PDB entry 6RUR | X-ray diffraction, 6.00 A resolution (low resolution: residue-level contacts below are approximate; hydrogen-bond / salt-bridge calls are withheld) | chains L and N of the 12 polymer chains in the assembly

Chain L:
Molecule: Complement factor B
From: Homo sapiens
Notes: EC 3.4.21.47
UniProtKB: P00751 (CFAB_HUMAN); residues 235-739 here correspond to UniProt positions 260-764 (UniProt number = residue number + 25)
Chain sequence (505 residues; numbered 235 to 739; the number before each row is that of its first residue):
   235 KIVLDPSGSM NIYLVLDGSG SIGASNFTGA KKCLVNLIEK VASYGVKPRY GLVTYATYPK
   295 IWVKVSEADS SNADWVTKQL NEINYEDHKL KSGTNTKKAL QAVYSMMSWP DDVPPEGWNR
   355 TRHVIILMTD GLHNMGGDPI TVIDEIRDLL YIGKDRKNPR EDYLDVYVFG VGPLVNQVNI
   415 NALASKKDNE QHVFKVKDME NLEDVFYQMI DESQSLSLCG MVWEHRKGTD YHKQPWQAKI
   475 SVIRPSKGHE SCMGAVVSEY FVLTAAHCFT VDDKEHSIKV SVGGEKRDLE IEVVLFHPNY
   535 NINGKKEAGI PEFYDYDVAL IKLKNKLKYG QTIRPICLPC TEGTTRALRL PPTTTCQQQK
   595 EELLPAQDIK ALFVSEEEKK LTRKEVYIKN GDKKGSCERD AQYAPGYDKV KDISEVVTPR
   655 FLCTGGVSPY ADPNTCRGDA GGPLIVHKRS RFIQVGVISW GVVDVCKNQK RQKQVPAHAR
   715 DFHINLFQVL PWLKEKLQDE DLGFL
Cystine bridges: C453-C571, C486-C502, C574-C590, C631-C657, C670-C700
Covalent attachments: N-acetylglucosamine (NAG) linked to N260, N353
Construct notes: conflict G254 (Asp279 in P00751), A674 (Ser699 in P00751)
Metal / ion sites: Mg2+: S253, S255, T328 (shared with 1 residue of chain B)
UniProt features mapped onto this chain:
  - active site (Charge relay system): H501, D551
  - binding site (Mg(2+)): S253, S255, T328
  - binding site (Mn(2+)): S253, S255, T328
  - glycosylation: N260 (N-linked (GlcNAc...) asparagine), K266 (N-linked (Glc) (glycation) lysine), N353 (N-linked (GlcNAc...) asparagine)

Chain N:
Molecule: Inhibitor
From: Staphylococcus aureus
UniProtKB: A0A0H2DUF0 (A0A0H2DUF0_STAAU); residues 1-85 here correspond to UniProt positions 32-116 (UniProt number = residue number + 31)
Chain sequence (85 residues; numbered 1 to 85; the number before each row is that of its first residue):
     1 STSLPTSNEY QNEKLANELK SLLDELNVNE LATGSLNTYY KRTIKISGQK AMYALKSKDF
    61 KKMSEAKYQL QKIYNEIDEA LKSKY
Disordered / not traced: 1

Chain L / chain N interface:
Residue-residue contacts - 23 pairs, chain L then chain N:
  N423(L) with G34(N); S35(N); L36(N); N37(N); T38(N)
  E424(L) with G34(N)
  Q425(L) with L31(N); G34(N)
  F428(L) with L31(N)
  K429(L) with N27(N)
  K431(L) with N27(N)
  D432(L) with N27(N)
  D438(L) with V28(N); L31(N)
  V439(L) with L31(N)
  Q442(L) with L31(N); A32(N); S35(N)
  K461(L) with E25(N); V28(N); N29(N); D78(N)
  Q565(L) with Y85(N)
Other interface residues (no listed pair), chain L (15 interface residues in all): N435, Y441, R460
Other interface residues (no listed pair), chain N (14 interface residues in all): E30

Overview:
Chain L and chain N form an interface of 15 and 14 residues respectively. N-acetylglucosamine is covalently
linked to N260(L) and N353(L). S253(L), S255(L) and T328(L) coordinate Mg2+. From UniProt: active-site
residues H501(L) and D551(L), 3 Mg2+-binding residues and 3 Mn2+-binding residues on chain L.
Here chain L is Complement factor B (Homo sapiens) and chain N is Inhibitor (Staphylococcus aureus). Entry
6RUR (Structure of the SCIN stabilized C3bBb convertase bound to properdin) was determined by X-ray
diffraction together with 6RU5, 6RUV, 6RV6 and 6SEJ from the same study.
